7L0P - chains B and G of the 5 polymer chains in the assembly; structure by electron microscopy, 4.10 A resolution (low resolution: residue-level contacts below are approximate; hydrogen-bond / salt-bridge calls are withheld).

# Chain B
Protein: Guanine nucleotide-binding protein G(I)/G(S)/G(T) subunit beta-1
Source organism: Homo sapiens
Reference sequence: P62873 (GBB1_HUMAN); residue numbers follow UniProt; this construct covers 2-340
Amino-acid sequence (361 residues; each row starts with the number of its first residue; numbers below 1 keep their minus sign (Met-20 is residue -20)):
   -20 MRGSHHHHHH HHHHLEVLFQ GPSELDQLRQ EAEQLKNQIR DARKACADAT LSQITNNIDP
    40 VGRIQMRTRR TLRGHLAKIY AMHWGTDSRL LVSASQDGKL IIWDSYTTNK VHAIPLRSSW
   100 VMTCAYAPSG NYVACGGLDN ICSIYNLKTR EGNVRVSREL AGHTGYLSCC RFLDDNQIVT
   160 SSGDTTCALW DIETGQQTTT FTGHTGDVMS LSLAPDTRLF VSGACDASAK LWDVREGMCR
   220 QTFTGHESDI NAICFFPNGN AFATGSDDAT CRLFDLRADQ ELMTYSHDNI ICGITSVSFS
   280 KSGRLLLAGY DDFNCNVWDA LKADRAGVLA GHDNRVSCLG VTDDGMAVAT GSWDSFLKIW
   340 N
Disordered / not traced: -20 to 29
Sequence notes: initiating methionine (-20); expression tag (-19 to 1)
UniProt features mapped onto this chain:
  - modified residue: Ser2 (N-acetylserine), His266 (Phosphohistidine)

# Chain G
Protein: Guanine nucleotide-binding protein G(T) subunit gamma-T1
Source organism: Homo sapiens
Reference sequence: P63211 (GBG1_HUMAN); numbering as in UniProt (aligned over 2-74)
Amino-acid sequence (83 residues; numbered -8 to 74; the number before each row is that of its first residue; numbers below 1 keep their minus sign (Met-8 is residue -8)):
    -8 MYPYDVPDYA PVINIEDLTE KDKLKMEVDQ LKKEVTLERM LVSKCCEEVR DYVEERSGED
    52 PLVKGIPEDK NPFKELKGGC VIS
Disordered / not traced: -8 to 30, 70-74
Sequence notes: initiating methionine (-8); expression tag (-7 to 1)
UniProt features mapped onto this chain:
  - modified residue: Cys71 (Cysteine methyl ester)
  - lipidation: Cys71 (S-farnesyl cysteine)

# Interface between chain B and chain G
Pairs across the interface (47; chain B residue first):
  Leu30(B) with Cys37(G)
  Thr34(B) with Arg41(G)
  Val40(B) with Val54(G)
  Met45(B) with Leu53(G)
  Arg48(B) with Ile57(G); Phe64(G); Glu66(G)
  Arg49(B) with Pro63(G); Phe64(G); Lys65(G)
  Ser84(B) with Phe64(G)
  Tyr85(B) with Pro63(G); Phe64(G)
  Phe235(B) with Tyr43(G); Val44(G)
  Pro236(B) with Tyr43(G)
  Asn237(B) with Tyr43(G)
  Asp254(B) with Cys36(G)
  Arg256(B) with Met31(G); Lys35(G); Cys36(G); Glu39(G)
  Ala257(B) with Met31(G); Val33(G)
  Leu261(B) with Val33(G); Cys37(G)
  Ser279(B) with Asp51(G); Leu53(G)
  Lys280(B) with Asp51(G)
  Ser281(B) with Val44(G); Arg47(G); Ser48(G); Asp51(G)
  Gly282(B) with Val44(G)
  Leu284(B) with Leu53(G)
  Leu300(B) with Val44(G)
  Asp323(B) with Pro52(G)
  Gly324(B) with Pro52(G); Leu53(G)
  Met325(B) with Pro52(G); Leu53(G)
  Ala326(B) with Phe64(G)
  Val327(B) with Leu53(G)
  Ile338(B) with Phe64(G)
  Asn340(B) with Leu53(G); Ile57(G); Asn62(G)
Other interface residues (no listed pair), chain B (35 interface residues in all): Ile33, Ile37, Ile43, Trp63, Thr86, Gln259, Arg283
Other interface residues (no listed pair), chain G (23 interface residues in all): Val40, Leu67

# In short
35 residues of chain B face 23 of chain G across their interface.
Chain B is Guanine nucleotide-binding protein G(I)/G(S)/G(T) subunit beta-1 and chain G is Guanine
nucleotide-binding protein G(T) subunit gamma-T1, both from Homo sapiens; the structure, Structure of
NTS-NTSR1-Gi complex in lipid nanodisc, canonical state, without AHD, was determined by electron microscopy
together with 7L0Q, 7L0R and 7L0S from the same study.
